PDB entry 8GP3 | electron microscopy, 4.80 A resolution (low resolution: residue-level contacts below are approximate; hydrogen-bond / salt-bridge calls are withheld) | chains A and B of the 8 polymer chains in the assembly

Chain A (and B):
Name: Beta-arrestin-1
Source organism: Rattus norvegicus
Notes: chain B of this document is another copy of the same molecule, construct and numbering; everything in this record applies to it too
Reference sequence: P29066 (ARRB1_RAT); residues 1-418 here = UniProt positions 1-418
Chain sequence (418 residues; each row starts with the number of its first residue):
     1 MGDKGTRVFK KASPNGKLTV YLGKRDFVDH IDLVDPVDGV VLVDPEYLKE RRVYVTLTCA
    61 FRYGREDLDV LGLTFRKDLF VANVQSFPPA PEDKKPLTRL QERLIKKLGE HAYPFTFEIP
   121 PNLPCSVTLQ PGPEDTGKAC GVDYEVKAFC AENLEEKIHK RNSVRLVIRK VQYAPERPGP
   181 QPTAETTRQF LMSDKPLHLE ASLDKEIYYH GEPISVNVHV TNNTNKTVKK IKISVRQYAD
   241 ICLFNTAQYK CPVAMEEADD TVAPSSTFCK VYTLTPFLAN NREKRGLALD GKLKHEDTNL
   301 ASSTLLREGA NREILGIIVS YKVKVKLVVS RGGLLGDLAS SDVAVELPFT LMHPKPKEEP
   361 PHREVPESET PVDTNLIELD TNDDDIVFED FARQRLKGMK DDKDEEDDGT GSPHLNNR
Disordered / not traced: 1-5, 369-418
Curated features (UniProtKB/Swiss-Prot):
  - binding site (1D-myo-inositol hexakisphosphate): Lys-250, Met-255, Lys-324, Lys-326
  - modified residue: Tyr-47 (Phosphotyrosine), Ser-412 (Phosphoserine)
  - mutagenesis: Val-53 (V53D: Inhibits internalization of EDNRA, EDNRB and ADRB2. No effect on interaction with SRC; impairs ADRB2- and HTR1A-mediated ERK phosphorylation; impairs sequestration of ADRB2), Pro-91 (P91G: Impairs interaction with SRC; impairs ADRB2- and HTR1A-mediated ERK phosphorylation; no effect on sequestration of ADRB2; when associated with E-121), Pro-121 (P121E: Impairs interaction with SRC; impairs ADRB2- and HTR1A-mediated ERK phosphorylation; no effect on sequestration of ADRB2; when associated with G-91), Ser-412 (S412A: Abolishes phosphorylation and inhibits ADRB2 endocytosis; no effect on interaction with ADRB2; S412D: Impairs interaction with SRC ...)
Reported in the primary citation:
  - conformationally variable residues (loop rearrangement): Lys-294

Chain A / chain B interface:
Residue-residue contacts (31):
  Gly-64(A) / Leu-334(B)
  Gln-189(A) / Asn-245(B)
  Phe-190(A) / Asn-245(B)
  Leu-191(A) / Ile-241(B)
  Leu-191(A) / Leu-243(B)
  Leu-191(A) / Phe-244(B)
  Leu-191(A) / Asn-245(B)
  Leu-191(A) / Ala-247(B)
  Met-192(A) / Phe-244(B)
  Phe-244(A) / Leu-191(B)
  Phe-244(A) / Met-192(B)
  Asn-245(A) / Gln-189(B)
  Asn-245(A) / Phe-190(B)
  Asn-245(A) / Leu-191(B)
  Thr-246(A) / Leu-191(B)
  Ala-247(A) / Leu-191(B)
  Tyr-249(A) / Leu-335(B)
  Tyr-249(A) / Leu-338(B)
  Lys-250(A) / Leu-338(B)
  Cys-251(A) / Leu-338(B)
  Arg-285(A) / Gly-333(B)
  Arg-285(A) / Gly-336(B)
  Arg-285(A) / Leu-338(B)
  Gly-333(A) / Arg-285(B)
  Leu-334(A) / Gly-64(B)
  Leu-335(A) / Tyr-249(B)
  Gly-336(A) / Arg-285(B)
  Leu-338(A) / Tyr-249(B)
  Leu-338(A) / Lys-250(B)
  Leu-338(A) / Cys-251(B)
  Leu-338(A) / Arg-285(B)
Other interface residues (no listed pair), chain A (25 interface residues in all): Tyr-63, Asp-67, Cys-140, Asn-225, Leu-243, Gly-286, Ala-339
Other interface residues (no listed pair), chain B (26 interface residues in all): Tyr-63, Asp-67, Phe-75, Cys-140, Asn-225, Gly-286, Ala-339

Overview:
The interface between chain A and chain B involves 25 residues on one side and 26 on the other. Curated
annotation (UniProt) lists 4 residues binding 1D-myo-inositol hexakisphosphate and 4 mutagenesis sites on
chain A. From the paper: conformational variability at Lys-294(A).
Both chains are Beta-arrestin-1 (Rattus norvegicus). Entry 8GP3 (Structure of beta-arrestin1 in complex with a
phosphopeptide corresponding to the human C-X-C chemokine receptor type ...) was determined by electron
microscopy together with 8GO8, 8GOC, 8GOO, 8I0N, 8I0Q, 8I0Z and 8I10 from the same study.
